PDB entry 2JJ0 | X-ray diffraction, 2.80 A resolution | chains L and M of the 3 polymer chains in the assembly

== Chain L ==
Molecule: Reaction center protein L chain
Organism: Rhodobacter sphaeroides
Reference sequence: P0C0Y8 (RCEL_RHOSH); residues 1-281 here = UniProt positions 1-281
Sequence (281 residues; numbered 1 to 281; the number before each row is that of its first residue):
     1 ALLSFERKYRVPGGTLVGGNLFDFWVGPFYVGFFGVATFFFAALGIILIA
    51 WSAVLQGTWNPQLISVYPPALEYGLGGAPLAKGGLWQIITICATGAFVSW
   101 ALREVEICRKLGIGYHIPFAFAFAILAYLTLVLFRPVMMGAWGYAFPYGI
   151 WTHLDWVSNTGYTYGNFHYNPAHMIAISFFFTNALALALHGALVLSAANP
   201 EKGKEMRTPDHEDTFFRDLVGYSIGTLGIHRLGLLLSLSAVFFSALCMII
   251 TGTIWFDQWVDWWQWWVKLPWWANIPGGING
Ion coordination: bacteriochlorophyll a Mg site 1 near H153 (its only coordinating residue here); bacteriochlorophyll a Mg site 2 near H173 (its only coordinating residue here); Fe ion: H190, H230 (shared with H219(M), E234(M), H266(M) of chain M)
Ligand contacts:
  - bacteriochlorophyll a (BCL), molecule 1: I46, I49, Y128, L131, F146, I150, W151, H153, L154, W156, V157
  - bacteriochlorophyll a (BCL), molecule 2: F97, F121, A124, I125, A127, Y128, L131, W156, V157, S158, T160, G161, Y162, N166, F167, H168, H173, A176, I177, F180, F181, V241, S244, A245, C247, M248
  - bacteriochlorophyll a (BCL), molecule 3: V157, Y162, H168, F181
  - bacteriochlorophyll a (BCL), molecule 4: H168, M174, I177, S178, F181, T182
  - bacteriopheophytin a (BPH), molecule 1: F41, A42, G45, I49, I89, C92, A93, A96, F97, W100, E104, I117, A120, F121, F123, A124, Y128, F146, Y148, G149, I150, H153, F180, S237, L238, V241
  - bacteriopheophytin a (BPH), molecule 2: F181, A184, L185, A188, L189, F216, L219, V220
  - ubiquinone-10 (U10): A186, L189, H190, L193, V194, E212, D213, F216, V220, Y222, S223, I224, G225, T226, I229

== Chain M ==
Molecule: Reaction center protein M chain
Organism: Rhodobacter sphaeroides
Reference sequence: P0C0Y9 (RCEM_RHOSH); residue numbers follow UniProt; this construct covers 1-307
Sequence (308 residues; each row starts with the number of its first residue; numbering starts at 0):
     0 MAEYQNIFSQVQVRGPADLGMTEDVNLANRSGVGPFSTLLGWFGNAQLGP
    50 IYLGSLGVLSLFSGLMWFFTIGIWFWYQAGWNPAVFLRDLFFFSLEPPAP
   100 EYGLSFAAPLKEGGLWLIASFFMFVAVWSWWGRTYLRAQALGMGKHTAWA
   150 FLSAIWLWMVLGFIRPILMGSWSEAVPYGIFSHLDWTNNFSLVHGNLFYN
   200 PFHGLSIAFLYGSALLFAMHGATILAVSRFGGERELEQIADRGTAAERWA
   250 LFWRWTMGFNATMEGIHRWAIWMAVLVTLTGGIGILLSGTVVDNWYVWGQ
   300 NHGMAPLN
Disordered / not traced: 0-1, 303-307
Construct notes: engineered mutation W248 (Ala in P0C0Y9)
Ion coordination: bacteriochlorophyll a Mg site 1 near H182 (its only coordinating residue here); bacteriochlorophyll a Mg site 2 near H202 (its only coordinating residue here); Fe ion: H219, E234, H266 (shared with H190(L), H230(L) of chain L)
Ligand contacts:
  - bacteriochlorophyll a (BCL), molecule 1: W66, F67, L89, F90, M122, W157, L160, V175, I179, H182, L183, W185, T186
  - bacteriochlorophyll a (BCL), molecule 2: W66, M122, V126, F150, A153, I154, L156, W157, L160, W185, T186, N187, F189, S190, N195, L196, F197, H202, S205, I206, L209, Y210, V276, T277, G280, G281, I284
  - bacteriochlorophyll a (BCL), molecule 3: T186, F197, Y210
  - bacteriochlorophyll a (BCL), molecule 4: F197, G203, I206, A207, Y210, G211, L214
  - bacteriopheophytin a (BPH), molecule 1: S59, G63, L64, W66, F67, F68, A125, V126, W129, T133, T146, A149, F150, A153, A273, V274, T277
  - bacteriopheophytin a (BPH), molecule 2: Y210, A213, L214, A217, M218, W252, T255, M256
  - speroidenone (SPN): W66, F67, F68, I70, G71, F74, W75, F85, L89, F105, W115, L116, S119, F120, M122, F123, W157, M158, L160, G161, F162, W171, V175, Y177, G178, I179, H182

== Chain L / chain M interface ==
Residue-residue contacts (212):
  A1(L) - R253(M)  hydrogen bond (backbone-side chain)
  L3(L) - R253(M)
  L3(L) - N259(M)
  F5(L) - R241(M)
  F5(L) - E246(M)
  E6(L) - L250(M)
  E6(L) - R253(M)  salt bridge
  E6(L) - W254(M)  hydrogen bond
  K8(L) - E246(M)  salt bridge
  Y9(L) - T243(M)  hydrogen bond
  Y9(L) - E246(M)  hydrogen bond
  Y9(L) - R247(M)
  Y9(L) - L250(M)  hydrophobic
  Y9(L) - W254(M)
  R10(L) - R253(M)
  R10(L) - W254(M)
  W25(L) - W254(M)
  P28(L) - R253(M)
  P28(L) - W254(M)
  P28(L) - G257(M)
  F29(L) - W254(M)
  F29(L) - T255(M)
  F29(L) - M256(M)
  F29(L) - G257(M)
  Y30(L) - W254(M)  hydrogen bond (backbone-backbone)
  W100(L) - T255(M)
  R103(L) - W254(M)  hydrogen bond (side chain-backbone)
  R103(L) - T255(M)  hydrogen bond (side chain-backbone)
  E104(L) - F251(M)
  E104(L) - T255(M)
  I107(L) - F251(M)  hydrophobic
  I107(L) - W254(M)  hydrophobic
  I107(L) - T255(M)
  C108(L) - F251(M)  hydrophobic
  K110(L) - W254(M)
  L111(L) - R247(M)  hydrogen bond (backbone-side chain)
  L111(L) - L250(M)
  L111(L) - F251(M)
  L111(L) - W254(M)  hydrophobic
  G112(L) - R228(M)  hydrogen bond (backbone-side chain)
  G112(L) - F229(M)
  I113(L) - A225(M)
  I113(L) - V226(M)  hydrophobic
  I113(L) - R228(M)
  I113(L) - F229(M)  hydrophobic
  I113(L) - R247(M)
  I113(L) - F251(M)  hydrophobic
  G114(L) - A225(M)  hydrogen bond (backbone-backbone)
  G114(L) - R228(M)
  H116(L) - Q4(M)  hydrogen bond (side chain-backbone)
  H116(L) - A221(M)
  H116(L) - L224(M)
  H116(L) - A225(M)
  I117(L) - A221(M)
  I117(L) - T222(M)
  I117(L) - F251(M)  hydrophobic
  I117(L) - W252(M)  hydrophobic
  W151(L) - F197(M)
  L154(L) - F197(M)
  S158(L) - F197(M)
  Y162(L) - N187(M)  hydrogen bond
  Y162(L) - L191(M)
  N166(L) - L183(M)
  N166(L) - N187(M)
  H168(L) - L183(M)  hydrogen bond (side chain-backbone)
  H168(L) - T186(M)
  Y169(L) - F180(M)
  Y169(L) - D184(M)  hydrogen bond
  M174(L) - F180(M)  hydrophobic
  M174(L) - L183(M)  hydrophobic
  F180(L) - L209(M)
  F180(L) - A213(M)  hydrophobic
  N183(L) - S212(M)
  N183(L) - A213(M)
  N183(L) - F216(M)
  A184(L) - A273(M)
  A186(L) - F216(M)
  L187(L) - S212(M)
  L187(L) - F216(M)
  L187(L) - A269(M)  hydrophobic
  A188(L) - A273(M)
  L189(L) - T146(M)
  H190(L) - H219(M)  hydrogen bond
  H190(L) - E234(M)  salt bridge
  H190(L) - H266(M)  hydrogen bond
  G191(L) - H266(M)
  A192(L) - H145(M)
  A192(L) - T146(M)
  A192(L) - I270(M)  hydrophobic
  V194(L) - E234(M)
  V194(L) - L235(M)
  V194(L) - H266(M)
  L195(L) - H145(M)
  L195(L) - E263(M)
  L195(L) - H266(M)
  L195(L) - R267(M)
  L195(L) - I270(M)  hydrophobic
  S196(L) - M142(M)
  S196(L) - G143(M)  hydrogen bond (backbone-backbone)
  S196(L) - H145(M)
  A197(L) - L235(M)  hydrophobic
  A198(L) - L235(M)
  N199(L) - G143(M)
  N199(L) - H145(M)
  N199(L) - E263(M)  hydrogen bond
  N199(L) - R267(M)  hydrogen bond
  P200(L) - G141(M)
  P200(L) - G143(M)
  E201(L) - Q138(M)
  E201(L) - G141(M)  hydrogen bond (backbone-backbone)
  E201(L) - M142(M)
  E201(L) - K144(M)  salt bridge
  K204(L) - G141(M)
  M206(L) - L235(M)
  M206(L) - A239(M)  hydrophobic
  R207(L) - E22(M)  salt bridge
  R207(L) - L140(M)  hydrogen bond (side chain-backbone)
  R207(L) - G141(M)
  R207(L) - M142(M)
  R207(L) - L235(M)
  T208(L) - L235(M)
  P209(L) - L235(M)
  D210(L) - M20(M)
  H211(L) - M20(M)
  H211(L) - E22(M)  salt bridge
  H211(L) - L140(M)
  H211(L) - M142(M)
  E212(L) - L235(M)
  D213(L) - N44(M)
  T214(L) - G19(M)
  T214(L) - M20(M)  hydrogen bond (side chain-backbone)
  T214(L) - R29(M)
  T214(L) - L140(M)
  F215(L) - T133(M)
  F215(L) - R136(M)
  F215(L) - A137(M)
  F215(L) - L140(M)  hydrophobic
  F215(L) - M142(M)  hydrophobic
  F215(L) - T146(M)
  R217(L) - D17(M)  hydrogen bond (side chain-backbone)
  R217(L) - Q46(M)
  R217(L) - G48(M)
  R217(L) - P49(M)
  R217(L) - I50(M)
  D218(L) - V24(M)
  D218(L) - R29(M)  salt bridge
  D218(L) - P49(M)
  D218(L) - I50(M)
  D218(L) - Y51(M)  hydrogen bond (backbone-backbone)
  D218(L) - R132(M)  hydrogen bond (backbone-side chain)
  L219(L) - I50(M)
  L219(L) - W129(M)
  L219(L) - R132(M)  hydrogen bond (backbone-side chain)
  V220(L) - I50(M)
  G221(L) - G48(M)  hydrogen bond (backbone-backbone)
  G221(L) - I50(M)
  Y222(L) - N44(M)  hydrogen bond (side chain-backbone)
  Y222(L) - Q46(M)
  Y222(L) - L47(M)  hydrophobic
  S223(L) - N44(M)
  I224(L) - G43(M)
  I224(L) - N44(M)  hydrogen bond (backbone-backbone)
  G225(L) - N44(M)  hydrogen bond (backbone-side chain)
  T226(L) - E232(M)  hydrogen bond (side chain-backbone)
  L227(L) - N5(M)
  L227(L) - L224(M)  hydrophobic
  G228(L) - F42(M)
  I229(L) - F216(M)
  H230(L) - H219(M)  hydrogen bond
  H230(L) - G220(M)
  H230(L) - I223(M)
  H230(L) - E234(M)  salt bridge
  R231(L) - N5(M)  hydrogen bond (side chain-backbone)
  R231(L) - I6(M)  hydrogen bond (side chain-backbone)
  R231(L) - F7(M)
  R231(L) - S8(M)  hydrogen bond
  R231(L) - W41(M)  hydrogen bond (side chain-backbone)
  R231(L) - F42(M)  hydrogen bond (side chain-backbone)
  L232(L) - F42(M)
  G233(L) - F216(M)
  L234(L) - I6(M)  hydrophobic
  L234(L) - A217(M)
  L234(L) - A221(M)  hydrophobic
  L234(L) - L224(M)  hydrophobic
  S237(L) - A213(M)  hydrogen bond (side chain-backbone)
  S237(L) - F216(M)
  S237(L) - A217(M)  hydrogen bond (side chain-backbone)
  W263(L) - F90(M)  hydrophobic
  W263(L) - F180(M)  hydrophobic
  W266(L) - L86(M)  hydrogen bond (side chain-backbone)
  W266(L) - R87(M)  hydrogen bond (side chain-backbone)
  V267(L) - R87(M)
  W272(L) - A83(M)
  W272(L) - L86(M)  hydrophobic
  W272(L) - R87(M)  hydrogen bond (backbone-side chain)
  A273(L) - R87(M)
  I275(L) - N81(M)
  I275(L) - A83(M)  hydrophobic
  I275(L) - V84(M)  hydrophobic
  I275(L) - R87(M)  hydrogen bond (backbone-side chain)
  P276(L) - V84(M)
  G277(L) - R87(M)  hydrogen bond (backbone-side chain)
  G278(L) - Q77(M)
  G278(L) - V84(M)
  G278(L) - D88(M)
  I279(L) - Q77(M)
  I279(L) - D88(M)  hydrogen bond (backbone-side chain)
  I279(L) - F91(M)  hydrophobic
  I279(L) - F92(M)  hydrophobic
  N280(L) - R87(M)
  N280(L) - D88(M)  hydrogen bond (backbone-side chain)
  N280(L) - F91(M)
Also at the interface, not in a pair above, chain L (100 interface residues in all): L2, S4, A120, D155, V157, F181, L193, L235, N274, G281
Also at the interface, not in a pair above, chain M (99 interface residues in all): Y3, L39, A78, A149, N195, Y198, L215, I238, A249, M272

== Overview ==
100 residues of chain L and 99 residues of chain M are in contact; the contacts include 46 hydrogen bonds and
8 salt bridges. Among the polar pairs are E6(L)-R253(M), K8(L)-E246(M) and H190(L)-E234(M).
Here chain L is Reaction center protein L chain and chain M is Reaction center protein M chain, both from
Rhodobacter sphaeroides. Entry 2JJ0 (Photosynthetic reaction center mutant with ala M248 replaced with trp
(chain M, AM248W)) was determined by X-ray diffraction together with 2JIY from the same study.
